Entry 3HRD (X-ray diffraction, 2.20 A resolution); this record covers chains A and E of the 8 polymer chains in the assembly.

# Chain A (and E)
Name: Nicotinate dehydrogenase large molybdopterin subunit
Source organism: Eubacterium barkeri
Notes: chain E of this document is another copy of the same molecule, construct and numbering; everything in this record applies to it too
UniProt: Q0QLF2 (Q0QLF2_EUBBA); numbering as in UniProt (aligned over 1-425)
Chain sequence (425 residues; each row starts with the number of its first residue):
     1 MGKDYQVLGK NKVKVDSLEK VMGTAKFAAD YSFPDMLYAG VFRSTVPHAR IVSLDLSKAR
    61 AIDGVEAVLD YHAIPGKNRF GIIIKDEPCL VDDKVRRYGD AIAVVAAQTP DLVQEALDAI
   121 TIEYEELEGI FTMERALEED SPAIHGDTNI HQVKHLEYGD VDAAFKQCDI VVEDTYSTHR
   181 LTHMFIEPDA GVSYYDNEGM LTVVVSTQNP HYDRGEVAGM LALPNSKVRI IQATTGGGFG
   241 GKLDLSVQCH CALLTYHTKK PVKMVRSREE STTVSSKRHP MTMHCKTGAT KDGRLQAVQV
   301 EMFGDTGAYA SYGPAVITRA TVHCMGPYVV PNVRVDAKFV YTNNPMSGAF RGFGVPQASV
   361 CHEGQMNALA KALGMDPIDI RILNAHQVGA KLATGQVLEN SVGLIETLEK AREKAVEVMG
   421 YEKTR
Disordered / not traced: 1, 422-425
UniProt features mapped onto this chain:
  - binding site (Se-Mo-molybdopterin cytosine dinucleotide): Gln208, Gly238 to Gly240
Metal / ion sites: Mg2+: Thr306, Tyr309, Ala310, Ser347
Ligand contacts:
  - pterin cytosine dinucleotide (MCN): Gly237, Gly238, Phe239, Gly240, Arg351
  - nicotinic acid (NIO): Ile83, Tyr312, Ala315, Arg319, Phe353
  - selenium atom (SE): Phe239, Gly240, Ala349, Phe350, Arg351, Gly352
Reported in the primary citation:
  - binding site for dioxothiomolybdenum(VI) ion: Gln208
  - binding site for nicotinic acid: Tyr312, Arg319, Phe353 (proposed by the authors, not directly observed)
  - catalytic residues: Arg319 (by similarity / conservation)

# Interface between chain A and chain E
Contacting residue pairs (8; chain A residue first):
  Glu19(A) - Asn197(E)
  Glu19(A) - Glu198(E)
  Thr24(A) - Asn197(E)  hydrogen bond (side chain-backbone)
  Lys26(A) - Asn197(E)
  Asn197(A) - Glu19(E)
  Asn197(A) - Thr24(E)  hydrogen bond (backbone-side chain)
  Asn197(A) - Lys26(E)
  Glu198(A) - Glu19(E)
Interface residues without a listed pair, chain A (6 interface residues in all): Ala25
Interface residues without a listed pair, chain E (6 interface residues in all): Ala25

# In short
Chain A and chain E each contribute 6 residues to their interface; the contacts include 2 hydrogen bonds. The
hydrogen-bonded pair is Thr24(A)-Asn197(E). Chain A binds selenium atom, pterin cytosine dinucleotide and
nicotinic acid. From the paper: the catalytic residue Arg319(A); a binding site for nicotinic acid at
Tyr312(A), Arg319(A) and Phe353(A).
Chain A and chain E are both Nicotinate dehydrogenase large molybdopterin subunit (Eubacterium barkeri); the
structure, Crystal structure of nicotinate dehydrogenase, was determined by X-ray diffraction.
